PDB entry 1FPN | X-ray diffraction, 2.60 A resolution | chains 1 and 3 of the 4 polymer chains in the assembly

Chain 1:
Protein: Coat protein VP1
From: Human rhinovirus 2
Reference sequence: P04936 (POLG_HRV2); residues 1-289 here correspond to UniProt positions 568-856 (UniProt number = residue number + 567)
Amino-acid sequence (289 residues; each row starts with the number of its first residue):
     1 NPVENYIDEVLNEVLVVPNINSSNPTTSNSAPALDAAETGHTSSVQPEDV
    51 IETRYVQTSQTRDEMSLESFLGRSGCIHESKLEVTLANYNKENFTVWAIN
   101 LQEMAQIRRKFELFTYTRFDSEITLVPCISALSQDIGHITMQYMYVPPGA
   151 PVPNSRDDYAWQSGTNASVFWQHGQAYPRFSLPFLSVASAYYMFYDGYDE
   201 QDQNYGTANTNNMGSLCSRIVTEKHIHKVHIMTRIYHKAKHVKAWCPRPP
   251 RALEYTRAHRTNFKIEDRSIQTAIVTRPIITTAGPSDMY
Disordered / not traced: 1-14, 284-289

Chain 3:
Protein: Coat protein VP3
From: Human rhinovirus 2
Reference sequence: P04936 (POLG_HRV2); residues 1-237 here correspond to UniProt positions 331-567 (UniProt number = residue number + 330)
Amino-acid sequence (237 residues; numbered 1 to 237; the number before each row is that of its first residue):
     1 GLPVFITPGSGQFLTTDDFQSPCALPWYHPTKEISIPGEVKNLVEICQVD
    51 SLVPINNTDTYINSENMYSVVLQSSINAPDKIFSIRTDVASQPLATTLIG
   101 EISSYFTHWTGSLRFSFMFCGTANTTVKLLLAYTPPGIAEPTTRKDAMLG
   151 THVIWDVGLQSTISMVVPWISASHYRNTSPGRSTSGYITCWYQTRLVIPP
   201 QTPPTARLLCFVSGCKDFCLRMARDTNLHLQSGAIAQ

How chain 1 and chain 3 interact:
Pairs across the interface - 172 pairs, chain 1 then chain 3:
  Pro18(1) - Lys216(3)
  Asn19(1) - Lys216(3)  hydrogen bond (backbone-side chain)
  Ile20(1) - Lys216(3)
  Ile20(1) - Asp217(3)
  Ala33(1) - Ile163(3)
  Ala33(1) - Ser164(3)  hydrogen bond (backbone-backbone)
  Leu34(1) - Gln160(3)
  Leu34(1) - Thr162(3)
  Asp35(1) - Gln160(3)
  Asp35(1) - Thr162(3)  hydrogen bond (backbone-backbone)
  Ala36(1) - Thr162(3)
  Ala37(1) - Thr162(3)  hydrogen bond (backbone-side chain)
  Glu38(1) - Ser161(3)
  Glu38(1) - Thr162(3)
  Thr42(1) - Gln48(3)
  Thr42(1) - Val49(3)
  Thr42(1) - Asp50(3)  hydrogen bond (side chain-backbone)
  Thr42(1) - Arg114(3)
  Thr42(1) - Ser213(3)
  Ser43(1) - Asp50(3)
  Ser43(1) - Arg114(3)  hydrogen bond (backbone-side chain)
  Ser43(1) - Ser164(3)  hydrogen bond
  Val45(1) - Arg114(3)  hydrogen bond (backbone-side chain)
  Val45(1) - Ser164(3)
  Val45(1) - Val166(3)  hydrophobic
  Val45(1) - Cys215(3)
  Gln46(1) - Arg114(3)
  Gln46(1) - Val166(3)
  Gln46(1) - Cys215(3)  hydrogen bond
  Gln46(1) - Lys216(3)  hydrogen bond (side chain-backbone)
  Pro47(1) - Ser112(3)
  Pro47(1) - Val166(3)  hydrophobic
  Pro47(1) - Asp217(3)
  Glu48(1) - Lys216(3)  salt bridge
  Val50(1) - Val153(3)  hydrophobic
  Val50(1) - Ser164(3)
  Val50(1) - Val166(3)
  Ile51(1) - Thr151(3)
  Gln60(1) - Thr110(3)
  Gln60(1) - Tyr175(3)
  Gln60(1) - Asp217(3)
  Gln60(1) - Cys219(3)
  Thr61(1) - Cys219(3)
  Arg62(1) - Asn42(3)
  Arg62(1) - Val44(3)
  Arg62(1) - Lys216(3)  hydrogen bond (side chain-backbone)
  Arg62(1) - Phe218(3)  hydrogen bond (side chain-backbone)
  Glu64(1) - Phe106(3)
  Glu64(1) - Arg221(3)
  Glu64(1) - Met222(3)  hydrogen bond (side chain-backbone)
  Glu64(1) - Ala223(3)  hydrogen bond (side chain-backbone)
  Met65(1) - Asn42(3)  hydrogen bond (backbone-side chain)
  Met65(1) - Leu43(3)  hydrogen bond (backbone-backbone)
  Met65(1) - Val44(3)
  Met65(1) - Leu220(3)
  Ser66(1) - Lys41(3)
  Ser66(1) - Asn42(3)
  Leu67(1) - Val40(3)
  Leu67(1) - Lys41(3)  hydrogen bond (backbone-backbone)
  Phe70(1) - Leu43(3)  hydrophobic
  Phe70(1) - Tyr105(3)  hydrophobic
  Arg73(1) - Thr15(3)
  Arg73(1) - Thr16(3)
  Arg73(1) - Ala223(3)
  Ser74(1) - Phe13(3)
  Ser74(1) - Thr15(3)  hydrogen bond (backbone-backbone)
  Gln102(1) - Ile235(3)
  Glu103(1) - Gln231(3)
  Glu103(1) - Ile235(3)
  Glu103(1) - Gln237(3)
  Met104(1) - Gln231(3)
  Ala105(1) - Gln231(3)  hydrogen bond (backbone-side chain)
  Gln106(1) - Asp225(3)
  Arg108(1) - Ile235(3)
  Arg109(1) - Glu101(3)  salt bridge
  Arg109(1) - Tyr105(3)  hydrogen bond
  Arg109(1) - His229(3)
  Lys110(1) - Tyr105(3)
  Arg118(1) - Thr31(3)  hydrogen bond (side chain-backbone)
  Arg118(1) - Lys32(3)
  Arg118(1) - Glu33(3)
  Glu122(1) - Phe19(3)
  Thr124(1) - Phe13(3)
  Val126(1) - Phe13(3)  hydrophobic
  Ala167(1) - Ala24(3)
  Tyr177(1) - Gly11(3)
  Tyr177(1) - Phe13(3)  hydrophobic
  Arg179(1) - Phe13(3)
  Arg179(1) - Asp17(3)  salt bridge
  Arg179(1) - Ser21(3)
  Phe180(1) - Ser21(3)
  Phe180(1) - Pro22(3)
  Phe180(1) - Ala24(3)  hydrophobic
  Ser181(1) - Ser21(3)  hydrogen bond
  Ser181(1) - Pro22(3)  hydrogen bond (backbone-backbone)
  Ser181(1) - Cys23(3)
  Ser181(1) - Ala24(3)  hydrogen bond (backbone-backbone)
  Pro183(1) - Cys23(3)
  Pro183(1) - Leu25(3)
  Pro183(1) - Tyr28(3)  hydrophobic
  Phe184(1) - Tyr28(3)
  Phe184(1) - Pro30(3)
  Leu185(1) - Leu25(3)  hydrophobic
  Leu185(1) - Tyr28(3)
  Ser186(1) - Thr31(3)  hydrogen bond (backbone-side chain)
  Val187(1) - Thr31(3)
  Ala188(1) - Thr31(3)  hydrogen bond (backbone-side chain)
  Ser189(1) - Lys32(3)  hydrogen bond (side chain-backbone)
  Ser189(1) - Ile34(3)
  Tyr236(1) - Phe13(3)  hydrophobic
  Lys238(1) - Asp17(3)  hydrogen bond (side chain-backbone)
  Lys238(1) - Asp18(3)
  Lys243(1) - Glu33(3)  salt bridge
  Lys243(1) - Glu39(3)
  Ala244(1) - Glu39(3)
  Ala244(1) - Val40(3)  hydrogen bond (backbone-backbone)
  Trp245(1) - Ile36(3)  hydrogen bond (side chain-backbone)
  Trp245(1) - Pro37(3)
  Trp245(1) - Gly38(3)
  Trp245(1) - Glu39(3)
  Cys246(1) - Pro37(3)  hydrogen bond (side chain-backbone)
  Cys246(1) - Gly38(3)  hydrogen bond (backbone-backbone)
  Pro247(1) - Val40(3)
  Pro247(1) - Ile46(3)  hydrophobic
  Pro250(1) - Glu101(3)
  Arg251(1) - His229(3)
  Leu253(1) - His229(3)
  Glu254(1) - Leu230(3)
  Glu254(1) - Gln231(3)
  Glu254(1) - Ser232(3)  hydrogen bond
  Tyr255(1) - His229(3)
  Tyr255(1) - Ile235(3)  hydrophobic
  Thr256(1) - Ile235(3)
  Thr256(1) - Ala236(3)  hydrogen bond (backbone-backbone)
  Arg257(1) - Ile235(3)
  Arg257(1) - Ala236(3)
  Arg257(1) - Gln237(3)  hydrogen bond (side chain-backbone)
  Ala258(1) - Ile235(3)
  Ala258(1) - Ala236(3)  hydrogen bond (backbone-backbone)
  Ile270(1) - Asn63(3)  hydrogen bond (backbone-side chain)
  Ala273(1) - Gln92(3)  hydrogen bond (backbone-side chain)
  Ala273(1) - Leu228(3)
  Ile274(1) - Met67(3)  hydrophobic
  Ile274(1) - Gln92(3)
  Ile274(1) - Thr96(3)
  Val275(1) - Asn57(3)  hydrogen bond (backbone-side chain)
  Val275(1) - Gln92(3)  hydrogen bond (backbone-side chain)
  Thr276(1) - Asn57(3)
  Thr276(1) - Thr58(3)
  Thr276(1) - Asp59(3)  hydrogen bond
  Thr276(1) - Ile62(3)
  Arg277(1) - Ile55(3)  hydrogen bond (side chain-backbone)
  Arg277(1) - Asn57(3)  hydrogen bond (backbone-backbone)
  Arg277(1) - Thr58(3)
  Arg277(1) - Ser84(3)  hydrogen bond (side chain-backbone)
  Ile280(1) - Ile55(3)
  Ile280(1) - Asn56(3)
  Ile280(1) - Thr58(3)
  Ile280(1) - Ile82(3)
  Ile280(1) - Phe83(3)
  Ile280(1) - Ser84(3)  hydrogen bond (backbone-backbone)
  Thr281(1) - Lys81(3)  hydrogen bond (backbone-side chain)
  Thr281(1) - Ile82(3)
  Thr281(1) - Ser84(3)
  Thr281(1) - Glu140(3)
  Thr282(1) - Ser84(3)
  Thr282(1) - Glu140(3)
  Ala283(1) - Ser84(3)  hydrogen bond (backbone-side chain)
  Ala283(1) - Ile85(3)
  Ala283(1) - Arg86(3)
  Ala283(1) - Glu140(3)  hydrogen bond (backbone-side chain)
  Ala283(1) - Tyr187(3)  hydrophobic
Interface residues without a listed pair, chain 1 (90 interface residues in all): Leu15, Val17, Ser44, Thr58, Trp97, Phe114, Tyr116, Ala176, Leu182, Ala190, Lys240, Pro249, Thr272, Pro278
Interface residues without a listed pair, chain 3 (96 interface residues in all): Gln12, Cys47, Pro54, Val70, Pro93, Leu98, Ser116, Met118, Trp155, Met165, Pro168, Phe211, Thr226

Summary:
Chain 1 and chain 3 form an interface of 90 and 96 residues respectively, with 48 hydrogen bonds and 4 salt
bridges. Polar contacts include Glu48(1)-Lys216(3), Arg109(1)-Glu101(3) and Arg179(1)-Asp17(3).
Chain 1 is Coat protein VP1 and chain 3 is Coat protein VP3, both from Human rhinovirus 2; the structure,
Human rhinovirus serotype 2 (HRV2), was determined by X-ray diffraction.
